7SA6 - chains A and H of the 3 polymer chains in the assembly; structure by X-ray diffraction, 2.90 A resolution.

== Chain A ==
Protein: Factor H-binding protein 2416
Source organism: Neisseria meningitidis serogroup B
Sequence (270 residues; each row starts with the number of its first residue; note: 1 number in that range is skipped by the numbering (no residue carries it; nothing is unmodelled there); numbers below 1 keep their minus sign (Met-4 is residue -4)):
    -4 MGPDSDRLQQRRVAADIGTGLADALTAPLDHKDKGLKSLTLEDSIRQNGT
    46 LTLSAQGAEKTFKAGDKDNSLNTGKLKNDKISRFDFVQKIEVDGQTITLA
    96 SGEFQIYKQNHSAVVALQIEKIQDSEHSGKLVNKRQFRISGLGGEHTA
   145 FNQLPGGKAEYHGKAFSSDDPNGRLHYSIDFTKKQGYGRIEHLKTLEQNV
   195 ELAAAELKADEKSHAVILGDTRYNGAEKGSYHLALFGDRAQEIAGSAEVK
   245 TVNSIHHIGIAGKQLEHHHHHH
Unresolved in the structure: -4 to 33, 107-108, 145-158, 178-179, 192-193, 217-221, 233-237, 256-266

== Chain H ==
Protein: JAR5 Heavy Chain
Source organism: Mus musculus
Sequence (252 residues; each row starts with the number of its first residue; numbers below 1 keep their minus sign (Met-18 is residue -18)):
   -18 MEFGLSWVFLVAILEGVHCQVQMQQPGAELVKPGASVKLSCKASGYTFIS
    32 YWMHWVKQRPGRGLEWIGRIAPDTGIIYYNEKFKNKATLTVDTPSSTAYM
    82 QLNSLTSEDSAVYYCARYLKYDGSTYRFDYWGQGTTLTVSSAKTTPPSVY
   132 PLAPGCGDTTGSSVTLGCLVKGYFPEPVTVTWNSGSLSSGVHTFPAVLQS
   182 DLYTLSSSVTVPSSPWPSETVTCNVAHPASSTKVDKKLVPRDCGGSENLY
   232 FQ
Unresolved in the structure: -18 to 0, 136-142, 192-200, 222-233
Disulfides: Cys22-Cys96, Cys149-Cys204

== Interface between chain A and chain H ==
Pairs across the interface (27; chain A residue first):
  Val87(A) with Tyr32(H); Tyr107(H)
  Asp88(A) with Tyr27(H); Thr28(H), hydrogen bond (side chain-backbone); Tyr32(H), hydrogen bond; Tyr107(H), hydrogen bond (backbone-side chain)
  Gln90(A) with Gly104(H); Thr106(H)
  Gln118(A) with Tyr102(H); Asp103(H), hydrogen bond (side chain-backbone)
  Ser120(A) with Trp33(H); Lys101(H); Tyr102(H)
  Glu121(A) with Arg50(H), hydrogen bond (backbone-side chain); Ile57(H)
  His122(A) with Trp33(H); Arg50(H), hydrogen bond (backbone-side chain); Ile57(H); Tyr59(H)
  Ser123(A) with Trp33(H)
  Gly124(A) with Trp33(H); Lys101(H); Asp103(H); Arg108(H), hydrogen bond (backbone-side chain)
  Lys125(A) with Tyr99(H); Asp103(H)
  Leu126(A) with Asp103(H)
Other interface residues (no listed pair), chain A (15 interface residues in all): Ile85, Gly89, Ile92, Leu94
Other interface residues (no listed pair), chain H (21 interface residues in all): Ser31, Asp54, Thr55, Arg98, Leu100, Ser105

== Overview ==
Chain A and chain H form an interface of 15 and 21 residues respectively; the contacts include 7 hydrogen
bonds. Polar pairs include Asp88(A)-Thr28(H), Asp88(A)-Tyr32(H) and Asp88(A)-Tyr107(H).
Here chain A is Factor H-binding protein 2416 (Neisseria meningitidis serogroup B) and chain H is JAR5 Heavy
Chain (Mus musculus). Entry 7SA6 (fHbp mutant 2416 bound to Fab JAR5) was determined by X-ray diffraction.
